Entry 1QS8 (X-ray diffraction, 2.50 A resolution); this record covers chains A and C.

[Chain A]
Molecule: Plasmepsin
Organism: Plasmodium vivax
Amino-acid sequence (329 residues; row label = number of the first residue in the row):
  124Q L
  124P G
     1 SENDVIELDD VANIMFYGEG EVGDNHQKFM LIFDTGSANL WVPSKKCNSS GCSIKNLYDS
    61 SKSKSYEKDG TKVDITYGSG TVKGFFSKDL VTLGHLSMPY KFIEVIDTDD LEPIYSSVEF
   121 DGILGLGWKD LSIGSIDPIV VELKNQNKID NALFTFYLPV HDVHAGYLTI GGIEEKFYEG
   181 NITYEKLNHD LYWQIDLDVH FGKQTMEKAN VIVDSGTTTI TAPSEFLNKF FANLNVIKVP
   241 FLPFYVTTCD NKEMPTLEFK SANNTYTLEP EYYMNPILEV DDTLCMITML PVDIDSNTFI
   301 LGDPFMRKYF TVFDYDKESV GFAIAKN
Not modelled in the structure: 124Q, 124P
Cystine bridges: Cys47-Cys52, Cys249-Cys285

[Chain C]
Molecule: Pepstatin A
Amino-acid sequence (6 residues; numbered 401 to 406; the number before each row is that of its first residue):
   401 XVVXAX
Modified positions: IVA (isovaleric acid) at position 401; STA (statine) at position 404; STA (statine) at position 406

[How chain A and chain C interact]
Residue-residue contacts (32):
  Asp34(A) - STA_404(C)
  Gly36(A) - STA_404(C)
  Gly36(A) - Ala405(C)  hydrogen bond (backbone-backbone)
  Ser37(A) - Ala405(C)
  Thr76(A) - Ala405(C)
  Thr76(A) - STA_406(C)  hydrogen bond (backbone-backbone)
  Tyr77(A) - Val403(C)
  Tyr77(A) - STA_404(C)
  Tyr77(A) - Ala405(C)
  Gly78(A) - Val403(C)  hydrogen bond (backbone-backbone)
  Gly78(A) - STA_404(C)  hydrogen bond (backbone-backbone)
  Gly78(A) - STA_406(C)
  Ser79(A) - IVA_401(C)
  Ser79(A) - Val402(C)
  Ser79(A) - Val403(C)  hydrogen bond (side chain-backbone)
  Ile114(A) - Val402(C)  hydrophobic
  Leu131(A) - STA_406(C)
  Tyr192(A) - Ala405(C)  hydrogen bond (side chain-backbone)
  Tyr192(A) - STA_406(C)
  Asp214(A) - STA_404(C)
  Gly216(A) - Val402(C)
  Gly216(A) - STA_404(C)  hydrogen bond (backbone-backbone)
  Thr217(A) - Val402(C)
  Thr217(A) - Val403(C)
  Thr217(A) - STA_404(C)
  Thr218(A) - IVA_401(C)
  Thr218(A) - Val402(C)  hydrogen bond (backbone-backbone)
  Thr219(A) - IVA_401(C)
  Pro243(A) - IVA_401(C)
  Phe244(A) - IVA_401(C)
  Leu290(A) - IVA_401(C)
  Ile294(A) - STA_406(C)
Interface residues without a listed pair, chain A (22 interface residues in all): Ile32, Ile123, Ile300

[Overview]
The interface between chain A and chain C involves 22 residues on one side and 6 on the other; the contacts
include 8 hydrogen bonds. Polar pairs include Ser79(A)-Val403(C), Tyr192(A)-Ala405(C) and Gly36(A)-Ala405(C).
Chain A is Plasmepsin (Plasmodium vivax) and chain C is Pepstatin A; the structure, Crystal structure of the
P. vivax aspartic proteinase plasmepsin complexed with the inhibitor pepstatin A, was determined by X-ray
diffraction (same publication as 1MIQ).
